PDB entry 4ZQP | X-ray diffraction, 1.90 A resolution | chain A

# Chain A
Molecule: Inosine-5'-monophosphate dehydrogenase
From: Mycobacterium tuberculosis (strain ATCC 25618 / H37Rv)
Notes: EC 1.1.1.205; fragment: and 253-529 linked by linker (GLY GLY)
Reference sequence: P9WKI7 (IMDH_MYCTU); numbering as in UniProt; present here: 1-125, 253-529
Amino-acid sequence (407 residues; row label = number of the first residue in the row; note: 125 numbers in that range are skipped by the numbering (no residue carries them; nothing is unmodelled there); numbers below 1 keep their minus sign (Ser-2 is residue -2)):
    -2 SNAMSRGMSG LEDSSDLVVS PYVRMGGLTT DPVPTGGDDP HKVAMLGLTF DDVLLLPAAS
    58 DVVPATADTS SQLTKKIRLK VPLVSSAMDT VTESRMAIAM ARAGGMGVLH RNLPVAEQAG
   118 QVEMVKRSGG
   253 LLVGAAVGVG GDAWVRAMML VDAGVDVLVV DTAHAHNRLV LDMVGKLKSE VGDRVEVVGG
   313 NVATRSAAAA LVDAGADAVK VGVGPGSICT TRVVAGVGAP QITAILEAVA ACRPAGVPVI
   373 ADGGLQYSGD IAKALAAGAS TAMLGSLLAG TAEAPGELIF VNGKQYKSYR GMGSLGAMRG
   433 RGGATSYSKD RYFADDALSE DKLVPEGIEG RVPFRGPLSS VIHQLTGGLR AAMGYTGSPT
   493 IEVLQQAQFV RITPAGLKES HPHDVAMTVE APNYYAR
Disordered / not traced: -2 to 27, 432-453, 529
Sequence notes: expression tag (-2 to 0); linker (126-127)
Bound ions: K+: Gly336, Gly338, Cys341, Glu511, Ser512, His513
Small-molecule neighbours:
  - inosinic acid (IMP): Ser83, Met85, Asn313, Lys332, Pro337, Gly338, Ser339, Ile340, Cys341, Thr343, Asp374, Gly375, Gly376, Leu377, Met395, Leu396, Gly397, Ser398, Tyr421, Gly423, Met424, Gly425, Ser426, Glu458, Gly459
  - KP3 (5'-O-({1-[(2E)-4-(4-hydroxy-6-methoxy-7-methyl-3-oxo-1,3-dihydro-2-benzofuran-5-yl)-2-methylbut-2-en-1-yl]-1H-1,2,3-triazol-4-yl}methyl)adenosine): Ser57, Val59, Val60, Pro61, Arg108, Val261, Asp283, Thr284, Ala285, His286, Asn289, Leu291, Val292, Asn313, Gly334, Val335, Gly336, Cys341, Thr343, Met424, Gly425, Glu458, Ala483, Gly486, Tyr487
  - s-1,2-propanediol (PGO): Asp48, Asp49, Ile504, Thr505, Pro506, Ala507, Leu509
UniProt features mapped onto this chain:
  - active site: Cys341 (Thioimidate intermediate), Arg443 (Proton acceptor)
  - binding site (NAD(+)): Asp283, Asn289, Gly334 to Gly336, Thr343, Glu458
  - binding site (K(+)): Gly336, Gly338, Cys341, Glu511, Ser512, His513
  - binding site (IMP): Ser339, Asp374 to Gly376, Gly397, Ser398, Tyr421 to Gly425, Glu458
What the authors report for this chain:
  - binding site for KP3: Val60, Pro61, Arg108, Thr284, Ala285, His286, Asn289, Gly334, Gly336, Thr343, Ala483, Tyr487
  - catalytic residues: Cys341, Arg443 (citing earlier work)

# In short
Bound to chain A: inosinic acid, compound KP3 and s-1,2-propanediol. Gly336, Gly338, Cys341, Glu511, Ser512
and His513 coordinate K+. From UniProt: active-site residues Cys341 and Arg443, 7 NAD+-binding residues, 6
K+-binding residues and 12 IMP-binding residues. The paper reports catalytic residues Cys341 and Arg443; a
binding site for KP3 at Val60, Pro61 and Arg108 among others.
Chain A is Inosine-5'-monophosphate dehydrogenase (Mycobacterium tuberculosis (strain ATCC 25618 / H37Rv));
the structure, Crystal Structure of the Catalytic Domain of the Inosine Monophosphate Dehydrogenase from
Mycobacterium tuberculosis in the ..., was determined by X-ray diffraction together with 4ZQM, 4ZQN, 4ZQO and
4ZQR from the same study.
